Entry 5VK3 (X-ray diffraction, 2.11 A resolution); this record covers chains A and B.

# Chain A
Protein: Polycomb Protein EED
From: Chaetomium thermophilum
UniProt: G0S8H7 (G0S8H7_CHATD); residue numbers follow UniProt; this construct covers 1-565
Sequence (605 residues; row label = number of the first residue in the row; numbers below 1 keep their minus sign (Met-39 is residue -39)):
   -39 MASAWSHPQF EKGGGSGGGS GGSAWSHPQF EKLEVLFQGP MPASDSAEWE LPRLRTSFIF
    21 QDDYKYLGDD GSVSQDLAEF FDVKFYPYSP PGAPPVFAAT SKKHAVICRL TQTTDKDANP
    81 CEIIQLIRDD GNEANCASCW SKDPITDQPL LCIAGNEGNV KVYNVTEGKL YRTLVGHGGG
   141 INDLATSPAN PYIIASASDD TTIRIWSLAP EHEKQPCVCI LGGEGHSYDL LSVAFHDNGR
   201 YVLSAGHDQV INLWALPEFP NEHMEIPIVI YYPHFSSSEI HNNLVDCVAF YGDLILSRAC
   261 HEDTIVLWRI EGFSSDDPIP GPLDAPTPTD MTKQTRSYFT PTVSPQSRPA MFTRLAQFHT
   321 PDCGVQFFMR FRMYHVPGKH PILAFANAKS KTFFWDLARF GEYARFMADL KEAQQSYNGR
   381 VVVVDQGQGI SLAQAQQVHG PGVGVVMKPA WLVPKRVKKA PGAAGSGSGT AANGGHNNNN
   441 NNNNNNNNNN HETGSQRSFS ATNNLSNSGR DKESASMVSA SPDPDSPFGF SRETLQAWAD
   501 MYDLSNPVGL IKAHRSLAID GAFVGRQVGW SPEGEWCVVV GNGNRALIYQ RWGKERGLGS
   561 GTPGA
Unresolved in the structure: -39 to 6, 26-33, 302-306, 416-488, 561-565
Sequence notes: initiating methionine (-39); expression tag (-38 to 0)

# Chain B
Protein: Histone-lysine N-methyltransferase EZH2, Polycomb protein SUZ12
From: Chaetomium thermophilum
UniProt: chimeric construct of G0SDW4, G0RYC6: residues 191-2523 from G0SDW4 (G0SDW4_CHATD) positions 191-950 (offset varies); residues 2530-2691 from G0RYC6 positions 530-691 (UniProt number = residue number - 2000)
Sequence (937 residues; row label = number of the first residue in the row; note: 1573 numbers in that range are skipped by the numbering (no residue carries them; nothing is unmodelled there)):
   182 SNHHHHHHAT PKNTEWTVDK IASALSVLAE EVPQNHSRLV NFLLEETEKR APQPRHLSKT
   242 DPFAHMKSKA IDANRPRPEG VPTMDVKFKQ HSGEYGKSRN SGRRFQYPVV CIKPDREPVP
   302 PYRFHHAEIR KNILALNSQL NFVPHLRDVD PNSAEEQKYS AWLMDLENLD SKSGFKIQPR
   362 SQKIAKRAQA EYAATLAPYL EPWLRKLNIE GCTKSNLIRF MASQPESDDS MTPQQKSNLL
   422 DTYSDDMGSP QAVRNASMFT EAWDRVFNDQ SKLRRVALRD ILMLDKNVEP IFDNKRAKDA
   482 PGSQKPPDEA LMQKVIDALG SYTTLGCLIC FSHDCEHGEI ERDNQKRCFS LEEIGGLMPS
   542 LRRKWAAQIE QRQKTEGGSA NAPPAHPPCR NECYRIHGTG DPNQQVPPWS ENEVGTLEWM
   602 FATIGYSQTL RPECFVGAIL GRPCWDVHRK LQELDLRLPP VEPRTIPKQK SLPWYDRRKK
   662 QLMSDWADAT ITHEHAVREL FAPCHHDGPC TAANGCPCAS AGTHPVLCER FCLCTAEECP
   722 LKFTGCACHS SGKTCLQRQR EGRPCICVQL NRECDPTLCK GCGARERADP ENAYDEVLHS
   782 TGCQNVALQR GAAKAVVLGK SQLEACGYGL FAAEDIEEGE FVIEYTGELI SHDEGVRRAH
   842 RRGDVFDEEN DVSYLFTLLE QEGIWVDAAI YGNLSRYINH ATDGNIMPKI MYVNHEWRIK
   902 FTAIKDIKAG EELFFNYGDN FPNLTKK
  2502 LVERNEQSGA ETTPQQPKRA NGLVPRGSEV MLPGRGVPKK PLRRPKRRPL LVPKTTQPLF
  2562 DPLSKVQLLP GQPLPQHPID DSWLLLKHRD NLQDFIDLRP EEKEFLQEWD AFILRRHISS
  2622 EQYLPRYFLR FVREKADWLV SKRSRGEEFS KLVATLLARR VLPERVVIEA TQVLNDARGR
  2682 LREQGGVIEG
Unresolved in the structure: 182-194, 254-259, 326-359, 480-490, 555-566, 580-587, 847-852, 2502-2548, 2686-2691
Sequence notes: expression tag (182-190); engineered mutation Ala840 (Glu in G0SDW4), Asp852 (Lys in G0SDW4); linker (2524-2529)
UniProt features mapped onto this chain:
  - region: Val221 to Lys250 (EBD domain), Pro301 to Gln320 (SAL domain), Leu321 to Pro360 (SRM domain)
  - binding site (Zn(2+)): Cys508, Cys511, Cys516, His518, Cys570, Cys574, Cys615, Cys625, Cys685, His687, Cys691, Cys697, Cys699, Cys709, Cys713, Cys715, Cys720, Cys727, Cys729, Cys736 and 6 more in UniProt
  - binding site (S-adenosyl-L-homocysteine): Tyr809, Ser854, Tyr855, His881, Lys927
  - binding site (S-adenosyl-L-methionine): Tyr809, Ser854, Tyr855, Asn880, His881, Thr926
From the paper describing this entry:
  - mutagenesis - H307A, Y855F, R877A: decreased catalytic activity

# Interface between chain A and chain B
Residue-residue contacts (222; chain A residue first):
  Arg13(A) - Gly274(B)
  Leu14(A) - His272(B)
  Arg15(A) - Gln271(B)  hydrogen bond
  Arg15(A) - His272(B)  hydrogen bond (backbone-backbone)
  Thr16(A) - Lys270(B)
  Thr16(A) - Gln271(B)  hydrogen bond
  Thr16(A) - His272(B)
  Ser17(A) - Phe269(B)
  Ser17(A) - Lys270(B)  hydrogen bond (backbone-backbone)
  Ser17(A) - His272(B)  hydrogen bond
  Phe18(A) - Val267(B)  hydrophobic
  Phe18(A) - Lys268(B)
  Phe18(A) - Phe269(B)  hydrophobic
  Ile19(A) - Val267(B)
  Ile19(A) - Lys268(B)  hydrogen bond (backbone-backbone)
  Phe20(A) - Met265(B)  hydrophobic
  Phe20(A) - Asp266(B)
  Phe20(A) - Val267(B)  hydrophobic
  Gln21(A) - Met265(B)
  Gln21(A) - Asp266(B)  hydrogen bond (backbone-backbone)
  Asp23(A) - Met265(B)
  Tyr46(A) - Pro243(B)  hydrophobic
  Tyr46(A) - Phe244(B)  hydrophobic
  Pro47(A) - Leu238(B)
  Tyr48(A) - Arg236(B)
  Tyr48(A) - His237(B)
  Tyr48(A) - Leu238(B)
  Tyr48(A) - Ser239(B)  hydrogen bond (backbone-backbone)
  Ser49(A) - Leu238(B)
  Ser49(A) - Asp242(B)
  Ser49(A) - Pro243(B)
  Pro50(A) - Ser239(B)
  Pro50(A) - Lys240(B)
  Pro50(A) - Thr241(B)
  Pro50(A) - Asp242(B)
  Pro51(A) - Leu238(B)  hydrophobic
  Pro54(A) - Asp242(B)
  Val56(A) - Phe244(B)  hydrophobic
  His64(A) - Met265(B)
  Arg69(A) - Phe244(B)  hydrogen bond (side chain-backbone)
  Arg69(A) - Ala245(B)
  Arg69(A) - Met247(B)  hydrogen bond (side chain-backbone)
  Lys76(A) - Ser273(B)
  Lys76(A) - Arg280(B)
  Asp77(A) - Gln271(B)
  Asp77(A) - Arg280(B)  salt bridge
  Ala78(A) - Gln271(B)
  Asn79(A) - Phe269(B)
  Asn79(A) - Gln271(B)  hydrogen bond
  Pro80(A) - Gln271(B)
  Cys81(A) - Phe269(B)
  Glu82(A) - Ser249(B)
  Ile83(A) - Ser249(B)
  Ile83(A) - Lys250(B)  hydrogen bond (backbone-backbone)
  Ile83(A) - Val267(B)  hydrophobic
  Ile83(A) - Phe269(B)  hydrophobic
  Ile83(A) - Tyr288(B)  hydrophobic
  Ile84(A) - Phe244(B)  hydrophobic
  Ile84(A) - Met247(B)
  Ile84(A) - Lys248(B)
  Ile84(A) - Lys250(B)
  Gln85(A) - Met247(B)
  Gln85(A) - Lys250(B)  hydrogen bond
  Gln85(A) - Val291(B)
  Leu86(A) - Tyr288(B)  hydrophobic
  Leu86(A) - Pro289(B)
  Leu86(A) - Val290(B)
  Leu86(A) - Val291(B)  hydrogen bond (backbone-backbone)
  Ile87(A) - Val291(B)
  Ile87(A) - Ile293(B)  hydrophobic
  Arg88(A) - Met265(B)  hydrogen bond
  Arg88(A) - Val290(B)
  Arg88(A) - Val291(B)  hydrogen bond (backbone-backbone)
  Arg88(A) - Cys292(B)
  Arg88(A) - Ile293(B)  hydrogen bond (backbone-backbone)
  Asp89(A) - Ile293(B)
  Asp90(A) - Cys292(B)
  Asp90(A) - Ile293(B)  hydrogen bond (backbone-backbone)
  Asp90(A) - Lys294(B)  salt bridge
  Lys102(A) - His237(B)  hydrogen bond (side chain-backbone)
  Lys102(A) - Ser239(B)
  Asp107(A) - Ser239(B)  hydrogen bond
  Pro109(A) - Pro243(B)  hydrophobic
  Pro109(A) - Phe244(B)  hydrophobic
  Glu117(A) - Pro299(B)
  Asn119(A) - Arg297(B)  hydrogen bond (side chain-backbone)
  Asn119(A) - Glu298(B)
  Asn119(A) - Pro299(B)
  Tyr123(A) - Ile293(B)  hydrophobic
  Thr126(A) - Pro243(B)
  Thr126(A) - Met247(B)
  Gly128(A) - Val291(B)
  Gly128(A) - Ile293(B)
  Lys129(A) - Ile293(B)
  Leu130(A) - Ile293(B)  hydrophobic
  Leu130(A) - Lys294(B)
  Leu130(A) - Pro295(B)  hydrophobic
  Leu130(A) - Asp296(B)
  Thr133(A) - Asp296(B)  hydrogen bond
  Val135(A) - Arg297(B)
  Val135(A) - Glu298(B)
  Val135(A) - Val300(B)  hydrophobic
  Gly136(A) - Val300(B)
  Gly136(A) - Tyr303(B)  hydrogen bond (backbone-side chain)
  Gly136(A) - Lys2566(B)
  His137(A) - Val300(B)
  His137(A) - Tyr303(B)
  Gly138(A) - Pro302(B)
  Gly138(A) - Tyr303(B)  hydrogen bond (backbone-backbone)
  Pro148(A) - Arg236(B)
  Pro148(A) - His237(B)
  Ala149(A) - Arg236(B)
  Ala149(A) - His237(B)  hydrogen bond (backbone-side chain)
  Asn150(A) - His237(B)
  Pro151(A) - His237(B)
  Asp159(A) - Arg304(B)  hydrogen bond (backbone-side chain)
  Asp160(A) - Tyr303(B)  hydrogen bond
  Asp160(A) - Arg304(B)
  Asp160(A) - Phe305(B)  hydrogen bond (backbone-backbone)
  Thr161(A) - Arg304(B)
  Thr161(A) - Phe305(B)
  Thr162(A) - Phe305(B)
  Thr162(A) - His306(B)
  Arg164(A) - Tyr303(B)
  Arg164(A) - Leu2564(B)
  Arg164(A) - Ser2565(B)  hydrogen bond (side chain-backbone)
  Lys174(A) - Val2567(B)
  Gln175(A) - Ser2565(B)
  Ile180(A) - His306(B)
  Ile180(A) - Leu2564(B)
  Gly182(A) - His306(B)
  Gly183(A) - Tyr872(B)
  Glu184(A) - Glu829(B)
  Glu184(A) - Tyr872(B)
  Ser187(A) - Phe305(B)
  Ser187(A) - Arg842(B)
  Tyr188(A) - Arg304(B)
  Tyr188(A) - Phe323(B)  hydrophobic
  Tyr188(A) - Pro325(B)
  Asp189(A) - Arg304(B)  salt bridge
  Asp197(A) - Pro233(B)
  Asp197(A) - Arg236(B)  salt bridge
  His207(A) - Phe323(B)
  Gln209(A) - Lys364(B)  hydrogen bond
  Glu225(A) - Ser2565(B)
  Glu225(A) - His2578(B)
  Ile226(A) - His2578(B)
  Pro227(A) - Ser2565(B)
  Val229(A) - His306(B)
  Tyr231(A) - Ala308(B)  hydrophobic
  Tyr231(A) - Asp2581(B)  hydrogen bond
  Tyr231(A) - Trp2584(B)
  Tyr232(A) - Trp2584(B)  hydrogen bond (side chain-backbone)
  Tyr232(A) - Lys2588(B)
  Ser238(A) - Asn322(B)
  Ser238(A) - Arg368(B)  hydrogen bond (backbone-side chain)
  Glu239(A) - Arg368(B)
  His241(A) - Arg368(B)  hydrogen bond (backbone-side chain)
  Asn242(A) - Arg361(B)  hydrogen bond (backbone-side chain)
  Asn242(A) - Lys364(B)
  Asn242(A) - Ile365(B)
  Asn242(A) - Arg368(B)  hydrogen bond
  Asn243(A) - Arg361(B)  hydrogen bond
  Tyr251(A) - Thr228(B)
  Gly252(A) - Thr228(B)
  Leu254(A) - Thr228(B)
  Leu267(A) - Leu225(B)  hydrophobic
  Arg269(A) - Leu220(B)
  Arg269(A) - Leu224(B)
  Ser275(A) - Arg231(B)  hydrogen bond
  Asp276(A) - Arg231(B)  salt bridge
  Leu283(A) - Leu2587(B)
  Ala285(A) - Leu2587(B)
  Thr287(A) - Leu2587(B)
  Thr287(A) - Asp2591(B)  hydrogen bond
  Thr289(A) - Leu317(B)
  Thr289(A) - Asp2591(B)
  Thr289(A) - Asn2592(B)
  Thr289(A) - Asp2595(B)  hydrogen bond
  Met291(A) - Leu317(B)  hydrophobic
  Met291(A) - Asn318(B)
  Met291(A) - Ser319(B)
  Met291(A) - Asn525(B)
  Thr292(A) - Gln320(B)
  Gln294(A) - Asn322(B)  hydrogen bond
  Gln294(A) - Arg368(B)
  Ser307(A) - Ala378(B)
  Ser307(A) - Leu465(B)
  Ser307(A) - Lys467(B)
  Arg308(A) - Leu465(B)  hydrogen bond (backbone-backbone)
  Arg308(A) - Glu470(B)
  Ala310(A) - Ala375(B)  hydrophobic
  Phe312(A) - Glu372(B)
  Arg314(A) - His217(B)
  Arg314(A) - Glu372(B)  salt bridge
  Leu315(A) - His217(B)  hydrogen bond (backbone-side chain)
  Leu315(A) - Val221(B)
  Leu315(A) - Leu224(B)  hydrophobic
  His335(A) - Thr228(B)  hydrogen bond (side chain-backbone)
  His335(A) - Glu229(B)
  His335(A) - Ala232(B)
  Val336(A) - Ala232(B)
  Pro337(A) - Ala232(B)
  Pro337(A) - Pro233(B)
  Pro337(A) - Gln234(B)
  Pro341(A) - Glu229(B)
  Phe360(A) - Asn222(B)
  Phe360(A) - Leu225(B)  hydrophobic
  Gly361(A) - Asn222(B)  hydrogen bond (backbone-side chain)
  Leu504(A) - His217(B)
  Leu504(A) - Ser218(B)
  Leu504(A) - Val221(B)  hydrophobic
  Leu504(A) - Asn222(B)
  Leu504(A) - Leu225(B)  hydrophobic
  Ser505(A) - Pro214(B)
  Ser505(A) - His217(B)
  Ser505(A) - Ser218(B)
  Asn506(A) - Arg455(B)  hydrogen bond
  Pro507(A) - His217(B)
  Pro507(A) - Arg455(B)
  Val508(A) - Arg455(B)
  Leu558(A) - Arg280(B)
Interface residues without a listed pair, chain A (130 interface residues in all): Ala53, Gly91, Trp100, Lys121, Val125, Gly139, Asp208, Asp253, Pro282, Pro288, Lys339, His340, Leu357, Ala358, Ala364, Leu517
Interface residues without a listed pair, chain B (106 interface residues in all): His246, Pro263, Thr264, Glu275, Gly277, Lys395, Asp466, Arg839, Arg843, Ile871, Asp2562, Pro2576, Ser2583, Arg2590

# In short
130 residues of chain A and 106 residues of chain B are in contact; the contacts include 46 hydrogen bonds and
6 salt bridges. Polar contacts include Asp77(A)-Arg280(B), Asp90(A)-Lys294(B) and Asp189(A)-Arg304(B). The
paper reports that H307A, Y855F and R877A of chain B reduce catalytic activity.
Here chain A is Polycomb Protein EED and chain B is Histone-lysine N-methyltransferase EZH2, Polycomb protein
SUZ12, both from Chaetomium thermophilum. Entry 5VK3 (Apo ctPRC2 with E840A and K852D mutations in Ezh2) was
determined by X-ray diffraction together with 5BJS and 5TQR from the same study.
